Entry 8OOP (electron microscopy, 2.70 A resolution); this record covers chains L and O of the 18 polymer chains in the assembly.

Chain L:
Molecule: DNA Strand 2
Sequence (226 nucleotides; each row starts with the number of its first residue; numbers below 1 keep their minus sign (DC-152 is residue -152)):
  -152 CGGTACCCGGGGATCCTCTAGAGTGGGAGCTCGGAACACTATCCGACTGG
  -102 CACCGGCAAGGTCGCTGTTCAATACATGCACAGGATGTATATATCTGACA
   -52 CGTGCCTGGAGACTAGGGAGTAATCCCCTTGGCGGTTAAAACGCGGGGGA
    -2 CAGCGCGTACGTGCGTTTAAGCGGTGCTAGAGCTTGCTACGACCAATTGA
    48 GCGGCCTCGGCACCGGGATTCTCCAG
Disordered / not traced: -152 to -35, 73

Chain O:
Protein: Histone H2A
Organism: Homo sapiens
UniProtKB: Q93077 (H2A1C_HUMAN); residues 1-129 here correspond to UniProt positions 2-130 (UniProt number = residue number + 1)
Chain sequence (129 residues; each row starts with the number of its first residue):
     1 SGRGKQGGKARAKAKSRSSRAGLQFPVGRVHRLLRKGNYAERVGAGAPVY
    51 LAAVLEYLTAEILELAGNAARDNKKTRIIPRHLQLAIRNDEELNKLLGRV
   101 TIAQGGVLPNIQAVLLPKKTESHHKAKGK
Disordered / not traced: 1-10, 120-129
Curated features (UniProtKB/Swiss-Prot):
  - modified residue: Ser1 (N-acetylserine), Arg3 (Citrulline), Lys5 (N6-(2-hydroxyisobutyryl)lysine), Lys9 (N6-(2-hydroxyisobutyryl)lysine), Lys13 (N6-(beta-hydroxybutyryl)lysine), Lys36 (N6-(2-hydroxyisobutyryl)lysine), Lys74 (N6-(2-hydroxyisobutyryl)lysine), Lys75 (N6-(2-hydroxyisobutyryl)lysine), Lys95 (N6-(2-hydroxyisobutyryl)lysine), Gln104 (N5-methylglutamine), Lys118 (N6-(2-hydroxyisobutyryl)lysine), Lys119 (N6-crotonyllysine), Thr120 (Phosphothreonine), Lys125 (N6-crotonyllysine)
  - cross-link (Glycyl lysine isopeptide (Lys-Gly)): Lys13 (interchain with G-Cter in ubiquitin), Lys15 (interchain with G-Cter in ubiquitin), Lys119 (interchain with G-Cter in ubiquitin)

Chain L / chain O interface:
Pairs across the interface (19):
  DG-4(L) with Lys118(O), salt bridge to the phosphate
  DG38(L) with Arg42(O), hydrogen bond to the sugar; Val43(O), sugar contact; Gly44(O), phosphate contact; Ala45(O), hydrogen bond to the phosphate
  DA39(L) with Glu41(O), phosphate contact; Arg42(O), phosphate contact; Val43(O), hydrogen bond to the phosphate
  DA43(L) with Arg11(O), hydrogen bond to the base
  DT44(L) with Arg11(O), hydrogen bond to the base
  DG46(L) with Lys13(O), salt bridge to the phosphate
  DG48(L) with Arg29(O), hydrogen bond to the phosphate
  DC49(L) with Arg29(O), salt bridge to the phosphate
  DG57(L) with Thr76(O), hydrogen bond to the phosphate; Arg77(O), hydrogen bond to the sugar
  DC58(L) with Lys75(O), phosphate contact; Thr76(O), hydrogen bond to the phosphate; Arg77(O), hydrogen bond to the phosphate
  DA59(L) with Lys75(O), phosphate contact
Also at the interface, not in a pair above, chain L (12 interface residues in all): DC37
Also at the interface, not in a pair above, chain O (14 interface residues in all): Pro26, Lys74

Overview:
12 residues of chain L and 14 residues of chain O are in contact, with 10 hydrogen bonds and 3 salt bridges.
Among the polar pairs are DA43(L)-Arg11(O), DT44(L)-Arg11(O) and DG38(L)-Arg42(O).
Here chain L is DNA Strand 2 and chain O is Histone H2A (Homo sapiens). Entry 8OOP (CryoEM Structure INO80core
Hexasome complex composite model state2) was determined by electron microscopy together with 8OO7, 8OO9, 8OOA,
8OOC, 8OOF, 8OOR, 8OOS and 8OOT from the same study.
